Entry 6Y1J (X-ray diffraction, 1.13 A resolution); this record covers chains A and P.

# Chain A
Molecule: 14-3-3 protein sigma
From: Homo sapiens
UniProt: P31947 (1433S_HUMAN); residues 1-248 here = UniProt positions 1-248
Amino-acid sequence (253 residues; row label = number of the first residue in the row; numbers below 1 keep their minus sign (Gly-4 is residue -4)):
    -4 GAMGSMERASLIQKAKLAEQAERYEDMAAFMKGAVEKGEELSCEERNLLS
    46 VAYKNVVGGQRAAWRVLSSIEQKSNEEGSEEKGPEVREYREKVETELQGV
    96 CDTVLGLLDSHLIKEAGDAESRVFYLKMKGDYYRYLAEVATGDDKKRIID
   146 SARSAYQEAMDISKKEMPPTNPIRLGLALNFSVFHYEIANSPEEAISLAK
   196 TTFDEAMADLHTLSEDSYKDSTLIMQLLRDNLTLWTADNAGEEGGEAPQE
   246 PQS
Unresolved in the structure: 232-248
Sequence notes: expression tag (-4 to 0)
Modified residues: Cys38 (S-hydroxycysteine; CSO)
UniProt features mapped onto this chain:
  - site (Interaction with phosphoserine on interacting protein): Arg56, Arg129
  - modified residue (Phosphoserine): Ser5, Ser74, Ser248
Metal / ion sites: Ca2+: Glu35, Glu110, Glu188; Mg2+: Glu75, Glu161

# Chain P
Molecule: NF-kappa-B inhibitor alpha
UniProt: P25963 (IKBA_HUMAN); residue numbers follow UniProt; this construct covers 57-69
Amino-acid sequence (14 residues; each row starts with the number of its first residue):
    56 XQEVPRGSEPWKQQ
Unresolved in the structure: 56-61, 69
Sequence notes: acetylation (56)
Modified residues: ACE (acetyl group) at position 56; Ser63 (phosphoserine; SEP)
Reported in the primary citation:
  - post-translational modification sites: Ser63

# Chain A / chain P interface
Pairs across the interface (21; chain A residue first):
  Glu14(A) with Lys67(P), salt bridge
  Asn42(A) with Gln68(P)
  Val46(A) with Trp66(P); Lys67(P)
  Lys49(A) with Glu64(P), salt bridge; Trp66(P)
  Asn50(A) with Trp66(P)
  Gly53(A) with Trp66(P)
  Arg56(A) with Ser63(P)
  Lys122(A) with Glu64(P), salt bridge
  Arg129(A) with Ser63(P)
  Tyr130(A) with Ser63(P)
  Gly171(A) with Glu64(P)
  Leu174(A) with Gly62(P); Ser63(P); Glu64(P)
  Asn175(A) with Ser63(P); Glu64(P), hydrogen bond (side chain-backbone)
  Val178(A) with Gly62(P)
  Leu222(A) with Pro65(P)
  Asn226(A) with Gly62(P), hydrogen bond (side chain-backbone)
Also at the interface, not in a pair above, chain A (21 interface residues in all): Cys38, Gly54, Pro167, Leu172, Leu218
From the paper, about this interface:
  - pairs named by the authors: Glu14(A)-Lys67(P), Arg56(A)-Ser63(P), Arg129(A)-Ser63(P), Tyr130(A)-Ser63(P) (hydrogen bond), Gly62(P)-Asn226(A) (water-mediated contact), Gly62(P)-Leu222(A) (water-mediated contact), Gly62(P)-Val178(A) (hydrophobic contact), Glu64(P)-Pro167(A), Glu64(P)-Lys122(A), Pro65(P)-Leu218(A) (hydrophobic contact), Trp66(P)-Ser45(A), Trp66(P)-Gly53(A) (hydrophobic contact), Lys67(P)-Val46(A) (hydrophobic contact)

# Summary
Chain A and chain P form an interface of 21 and 7 residues respectively; the contacts include 2 hydrogen bonds
and 3 salt bridges. Polar contacts include Glu14(A)-Lys67(P), Lys49(A)-Glu64(P) and Lys122(A)-Glu64(P). The
authors report contacts between Glu14(A) and Lys67(P), Arg56(A) and Ser63(P) and Arg129(A) and Ser63(P) among
others; a hydrogen bond between Tyr130(A) and Ser63(P); water-mediated contacts between Gly62(P) and Asn226(A)
and Gly62(P) and Leu222(A). The paper reports a modification site at Ser63(P).
Chain A is 14-3-3 protein sigma (Homo sapiens) and chain P is NF-kappa-B inhibitor alpha; the structure,
14-3-3 sigma in complex with IkappaBalpha pS63 peptide, was determined by X-ray diffraction.
